Entry 9JA1 (electron microscopy, 2.98 A resolution); this record covers chains A and H of the 14 polymer chains in the assembly.

[Chain A]
Name: DNA-directed RNA polymerase II subunit RPB1
Organism: Saccharomyces cerevisiae
Notes: EC 2.7.7.6
Reference sequence: P04050 (RPB1_YEAST); residues 1-1733 here = UniProt positions 1-1733
Amino-acid sequence (1733 residues; row label = number of the first residue in the row):
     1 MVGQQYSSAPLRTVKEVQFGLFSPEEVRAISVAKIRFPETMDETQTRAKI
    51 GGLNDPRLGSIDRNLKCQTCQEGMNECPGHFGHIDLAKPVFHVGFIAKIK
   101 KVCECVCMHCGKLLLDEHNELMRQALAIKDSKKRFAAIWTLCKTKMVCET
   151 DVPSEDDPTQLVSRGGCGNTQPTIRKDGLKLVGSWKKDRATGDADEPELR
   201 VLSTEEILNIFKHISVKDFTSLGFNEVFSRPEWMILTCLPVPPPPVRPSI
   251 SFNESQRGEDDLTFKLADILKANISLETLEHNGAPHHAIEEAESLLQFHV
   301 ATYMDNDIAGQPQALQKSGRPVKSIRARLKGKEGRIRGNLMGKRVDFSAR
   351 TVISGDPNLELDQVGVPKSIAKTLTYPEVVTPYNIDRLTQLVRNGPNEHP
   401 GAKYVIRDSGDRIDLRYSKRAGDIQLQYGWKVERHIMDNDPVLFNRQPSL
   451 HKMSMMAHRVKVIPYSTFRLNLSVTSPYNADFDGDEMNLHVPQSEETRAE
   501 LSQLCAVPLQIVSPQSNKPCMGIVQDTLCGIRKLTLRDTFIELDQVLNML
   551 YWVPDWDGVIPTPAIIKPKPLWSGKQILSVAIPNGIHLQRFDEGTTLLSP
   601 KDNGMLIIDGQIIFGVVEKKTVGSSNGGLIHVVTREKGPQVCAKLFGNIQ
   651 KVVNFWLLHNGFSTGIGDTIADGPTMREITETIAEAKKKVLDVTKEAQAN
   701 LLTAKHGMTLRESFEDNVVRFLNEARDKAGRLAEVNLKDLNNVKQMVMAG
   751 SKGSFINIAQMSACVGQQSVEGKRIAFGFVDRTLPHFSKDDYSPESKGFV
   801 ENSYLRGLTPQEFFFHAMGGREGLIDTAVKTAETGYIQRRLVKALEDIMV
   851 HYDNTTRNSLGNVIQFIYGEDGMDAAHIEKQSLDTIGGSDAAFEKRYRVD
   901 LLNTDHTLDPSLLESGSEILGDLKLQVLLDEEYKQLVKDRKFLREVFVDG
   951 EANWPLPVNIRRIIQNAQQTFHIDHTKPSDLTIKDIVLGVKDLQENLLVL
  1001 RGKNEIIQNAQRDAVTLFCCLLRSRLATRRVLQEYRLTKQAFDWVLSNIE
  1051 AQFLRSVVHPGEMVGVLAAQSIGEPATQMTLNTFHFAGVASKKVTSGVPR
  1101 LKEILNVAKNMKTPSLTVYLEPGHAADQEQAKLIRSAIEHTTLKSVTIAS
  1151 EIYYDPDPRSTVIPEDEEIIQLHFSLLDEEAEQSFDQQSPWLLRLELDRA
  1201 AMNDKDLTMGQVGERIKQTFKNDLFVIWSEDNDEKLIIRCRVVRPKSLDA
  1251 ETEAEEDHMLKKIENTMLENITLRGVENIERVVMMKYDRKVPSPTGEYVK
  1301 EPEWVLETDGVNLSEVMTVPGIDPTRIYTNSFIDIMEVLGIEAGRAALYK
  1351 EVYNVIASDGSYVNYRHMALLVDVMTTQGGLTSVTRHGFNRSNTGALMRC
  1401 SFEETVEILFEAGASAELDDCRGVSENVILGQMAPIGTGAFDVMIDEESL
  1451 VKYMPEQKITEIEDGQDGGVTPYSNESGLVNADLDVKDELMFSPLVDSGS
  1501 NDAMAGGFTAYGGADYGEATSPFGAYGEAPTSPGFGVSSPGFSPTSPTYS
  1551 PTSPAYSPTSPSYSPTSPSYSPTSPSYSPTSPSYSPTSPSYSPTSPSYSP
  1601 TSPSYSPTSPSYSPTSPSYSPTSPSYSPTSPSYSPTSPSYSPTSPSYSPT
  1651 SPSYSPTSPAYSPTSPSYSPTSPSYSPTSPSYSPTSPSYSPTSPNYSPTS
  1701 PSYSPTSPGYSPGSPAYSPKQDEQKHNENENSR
Disordered / not traced: 1-2, 156-162, 186-198, 700-709, 1144-1270, 1446-1733
Curated features (UniProtKB/Swiss-Prot):
  - region: P248 to D260 (Lid loop), N306 to K323 (Rudder loop), P810 to E822 (Bridging helix)
  - binding site (Zn(2+)): C67, C70, C77, H80, C107, C110, C148, C167
  - binding site (Mg(2+)): D481, D483, D485
  - modified residue: T1471 (Phosphothreonine)
  - cross-link (Glycyl lysine isopeptide (Lys-Gly)): K695 (interchain with G-Cter in ubiquitin), K1246 (interchain with G-Cter in ubiquitin), K1350 (interchain with G-Cter in ubiquitin)
  - natural variant: S1653 to P1659 (deletion: In strain: A364A)
  - mutagenesis: K1246 (K1246R: Impairs ubiquitination during transcription stress)
Ion coordination: Zn2+ site 1: C67, C70, C77, H80; Zn2+ site 2: C107, C110, C167
Small-molecule neighbours: ATP (adenosine-5'-triphosphate): R446, Q447, P448, N479, D481, D483, T827, T831, L1081, F1084, H1085

[Chain H]
Name: DNA-directed RNA polymerases I, II, and III subunit RPABC3
Organism: Saccharomyces cerevisiae
Reference sequence: P20436 (RPAB3_YEAST); numbering as in UniProt (aligned over 1-146)
Amino-acid sequence (146 residues; each row starts with the number of its first residue):
     1 MSNTLFDDIFQVSEVDPGRYNKVCRIEAASTTQDQCKLTLDINVELFPVA
    51 AQDSLTVTIASSLNLEDTPANDSSATRSWRPPQAGDRSLADDYDYVMYGT
   101 AYKFEEVSKDLIAVYYSFGGLLMRLEGNYRNLNNLKQENAYLLIRR
Disordered / not traced: 1, 65-75
Curated features (UniProtKB/Swiss-Prot):
  - region: D16 to T39 (Non-specific ssDNA binding)
  - modified residue: S2 (N-acetylserine), T68 (Phosphothreonine)

[Interface between chain A and chain H]
Residue-residue contacts (63):
  R537(A) - Y20(H)
  R537(A) - V23(H)
  R537(A) - R25(H)
  R537(A) - D41(H)  salt bridge
  R537(A) - G120(H)  hydrogen bond (side chain-backbone)
  R537(A) - L121(H)
  R537(A) - L122(H)
  D538(A) - Y20(H)
  D538(A) - N21(H)  hydrogen bond (side chain-backbone)
  D538(A) - K22(H)  hydrogen bond (side chain-backbone)
  F540(A) - V23(H)  hydrophobic
  F540(A) - N43(H)
  L543(A) - W79(H)  hydrophobic
  V559(A) - S78(H)
  I560(A) - S78(H)
  I560(A) - W79(H)  hydrogen bond (backbone-backbone)
  P561(A) - W79(H)
  T562(A) - W79(H)
  T562(A) - Y98(H)
  P563(A) - W79(H)
  P563(A) - Y98(H)
  A564(A) - M97(H)
  A564(A) - Y98(H)  hydrogen bond (backbone-backbone)
  A564(A) - F118(H)
  I565(A) - N43(H)
  I565(A) - L46(H)  hydrophobic
  I565(A) - Y95(H)
  I565(A) - V96(H)
  I566(A) - V96(H)  hydrogen bond (backbone-backbone)
  I566(A) - Y141(H)  hydrophobic
  K567(A) - A90(H)
  K567(A) - D91(H)
  K567(A) - Y93(H)  hydrogen bond (side chain-backbone)
  K567(A) - V96(H)
  P568(A) - L46(H)  hydrophobic
  P568(A) - D94(H)
  P568(A) - Y95(H)  hydrophobic
  P570(A) - W79(H)  hydrophobic
  L571(A) - L46(H)  hydrophobic
  W572(A) - W79(H)  hydrophobic
  S573(A) - G119(H)  hydrogen bond (side chain-backbone)
  K575(A) - G119(H)
  K575(A) - G120(H)
  Q576(A) - G119(H)
  L597(A) - Y102(H)  hydrogen bond (backbone-side chain)
  L597(A) - K103(H)
  L597(A) - E105(H)
  L597(A) - Y115(H)
  L597(A) - L122(H)
  L598(A) - R25(H)  hydrogen bond (backbone-side chain)
  L598(A) - T39(H)
  L598(A) - Y115(H)  hydrophobic
  L598(A) - L122(H)
  L598(A) - R124(H)
  P600(A) - R25(H)
  D602(A) - Y20(H)  hydrogen bond
  L606(A) - Y102(H)  hydrophobic
  I613(A) - Y102(H)  hydrophobic
  I613(A) - S117(H)  hydrogen bond (backbone-side chain)
  I613(A) - G120(H)
  I613(A) - L122(H)
  F614(A) - L122(H)  hydrophobic
  D739(A) - R19(H)  salt bridge
Interface residues without a listed pair, chain A (32 interface residues in all): L536, G558, K569, S599
Interface residues without a listed pair, chain H (35 interface residues in all): R77, P81, M123

[Overview]
32 residues of chain A face 35 of chain H across their interface, with 12 hydrogen bonds and 2 salt bridges.
Among the polar pairs are R537(A)-D41(H), D739(A)-R19(H) and R537(A)-G120(H). Chain A binds ATP.
Chain A is DNA-directed RNA polymerase II subunit RPB1 and chain H is DNA-directed RNA polymerases I, II, and
III subunit RPABC3, both from Saccharomyces cerevisiae; the structure, The RNA polymerase II elongation
complex from Saccharomyces cerevisiae, was determined by electron microscopy (same publication as 9JA0 and
8X7U).
